Entry 7CRR (electron microscopy, 3.48 A resolution); this record covers chains B and A of the 11 polymer chains in the assembly.

[Chain B]
Protein: Histone H4
Organism: Xenopus laevis
Reference sequence: P62799 (H4_XENLA); residues 1-102 here correspond to UniProt positions 2-103 (UniProt number = residue number + 1)
Chain sequence (102 residues; each row starts with the number of its first residue):
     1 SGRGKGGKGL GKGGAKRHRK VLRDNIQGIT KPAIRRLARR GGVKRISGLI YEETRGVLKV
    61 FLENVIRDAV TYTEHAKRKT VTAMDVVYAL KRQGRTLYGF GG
Disordered / not traced: 1-19, 102
UniProt features mapped onto this chain:
  - DNA-binding region: Lys16 to Lys20
  - modified residue: Ser1 (N-acetylserine), Arg3 (Asymmetric dimethylarginine), Lys5 (N6-(2-hydroxyisobutyryl)lysine), Lys8 (N6-(2-hydroxyisobutyryl)lysine), Lys12 (N6-(2-hydroxyisobutyryl)lysine), Lys16 (N6-(2-hydroxyisobutyryl)lysine), Lys20 (N6,N6,N6-trimethyllysine), Lys31 (N6-(2-hydroxyisobutyryl)lysine), Lys44 (N6-(2-hydroxyisobutyryl)lysine), Ser47 (Phosphoserine), Tyr51 (Phosphotyrosine), Lys59 (N6-(2-hydroxyisobutyryl)lysine), Lys77 (N6-(2-hydroxyisobutyryl)lysine), Lys79 (N6-(2-hydroxyisobutyryl)lysine), Tyr88 (Phosphotyrosine), Lys91 (N6-(2-hydroxyisobutyryl)lysine)
  - cross-link (Glycyl lysine isopeptide (Lys-Gly)): Lys31 (interchain with G-Cter in UFM1), Lys91 (interchain with G-Cter in ubiquitin)

[Chain A]
Molecule: 187-nt DNA strand
Sequence (187 nucleotides; each row starts with the number of its first residue):
     1 ATCGGGTGAT GCCCGATCCC CTGGAGAATC CCGGTGCCGA GGCCGCTCAA TTGGTCGTAG
    61 ACAGCTCTAG CACCGCTTAA ACGCACGTAC GCGCTGTCCC CCGCGTTTTA ACCGCCAAGG
   121 GGATTACTCC CTAGTCTCCA GGCACGTGTC AGATATATAC ATCCTGTTCC AGTGCCGGTG
   181 TCGCGAT
Disordered / not traced: 1-10, 179-187

[Interface between chain B and chain A]
Pairs across the interface (10; chain B residue first):
  Arg35(B) - DC102(A)  salt bridge to the phosphate
  Arg45(B) - DC101(A)  sugar contact
  Arg45(B) - DC102(A)  phosphate contact
  Ile46(B) - DC101(A)  sugar contact
  Ile46(B) - DC102(A)  hydrogen bond to the phosphate
  Gly48(B) - DC101(A)  phosphate contact
  Arg78(B) - DG122(A)  phosphate contact
  Lys79(B) - DG121(A)  phosphate contact
  Lys79(B) - DG122(A)  phosphate contact
  Thr80(B) - DG122(A)  hydrogen bond to the phosphate
Also at the interface, not in a pair above, chain B (8 interface residues in all): Ser47

[Overview]
8 residues of chain B face 4 of chain A across their interface; the contacts include 2 hydrogen bonds and 1
salt bridge. Polar pairs include Ile46(B)-DC102(A), Thr80(B)-DG122(A) and Arg35(B)-DC102(A). From UniProt: a
DNA-binding region on chain B.
Here chain B is Histone H4 (Xenopus laevis) and chain A is a 187-nt DNA strand. Entry 7CRR (Native NSD3 bound
to 187-bp nucleosome) was determined by electron microscopy together with 7CRO, 7CRP and 7CRQ from the same
study.
